Entry 6RE6 (electron microscopy, 3.40 A resolution); this record covers chains 1 and 6 of the 31 polymer chains in the assembly.

== Chain 1 ==
Protein: ATP synthase associated protein ASA1
Organism: Polytomella sp. Pringsheim 198.80
UniProt: Q85JD5 (Q85JD5_9CHLO); residues 1-618 here = UniProt positions 1-618
Sequence (618 residues; each row starts with the number of its first residue):
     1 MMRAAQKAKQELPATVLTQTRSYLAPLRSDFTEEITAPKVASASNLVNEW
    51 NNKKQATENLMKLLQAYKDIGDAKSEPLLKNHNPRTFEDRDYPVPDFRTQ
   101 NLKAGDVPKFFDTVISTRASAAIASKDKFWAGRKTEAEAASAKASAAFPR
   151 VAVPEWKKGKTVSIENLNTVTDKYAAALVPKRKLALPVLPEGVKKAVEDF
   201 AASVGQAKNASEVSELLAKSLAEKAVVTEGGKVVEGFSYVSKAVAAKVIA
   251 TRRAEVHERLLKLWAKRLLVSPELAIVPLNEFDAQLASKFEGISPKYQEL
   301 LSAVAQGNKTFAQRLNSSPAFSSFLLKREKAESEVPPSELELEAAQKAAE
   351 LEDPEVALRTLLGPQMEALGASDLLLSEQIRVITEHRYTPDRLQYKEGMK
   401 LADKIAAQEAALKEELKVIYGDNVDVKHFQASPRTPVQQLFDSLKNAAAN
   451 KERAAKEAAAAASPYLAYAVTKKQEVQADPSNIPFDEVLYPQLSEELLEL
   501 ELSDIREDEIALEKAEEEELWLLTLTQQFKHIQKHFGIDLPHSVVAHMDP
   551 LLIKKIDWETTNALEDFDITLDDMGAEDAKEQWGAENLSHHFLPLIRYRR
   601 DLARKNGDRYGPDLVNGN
Not modelled in the structure: 1-22, 618

== Chain 6 ==
Protein: Mitochondrial ATP synthase subunit ASA6
Organism: Polytomella sp. Pringsheim 198.80
UniProt: D7P897 (D7P897_9CHLO); residues 1-151 here = UniProt positions 1-151
Sequence (151 residues; row label = number of the first residue in the row):
     1 MMLRTLTRSSAVAGQAVRLFKTSAAAAEGNSVAGIIKSVNETSGANLLSS
    51 LKTIKAQAAPIYPAAASSTGYSTQAKIALFGALSWILYRADGQSKAHEWI
   101 VDLNLNVLQAAWLISFSSLIPFRAVYFAFRGMAPATASTLNGLKTFSSIS
   151 L
Not modelled in the structure: 1-27

== Chain 1 / chain 6 interface ==
Contacting residue pairs (71):
  Leu261(1) - Leu47(6)  hydrophobic
  Lys262(1) - Val39(6)
  Lys262(1) - Asn40(6)  hydrogen bond (side chain-backbone)
  Lys262(1) - Thr42(6)  hydrogen bond (side chain-backbone)
  Trp264(1) - Leu151(6)  hydrophobic
  Lys266(1) - Val39(6)
  Lys266(1) - Asn40(6)  hydrogen bond
  Arg267(1) - Ser150(6)  hydrogen bond (side chain-backbone)
  Leu269(1) - Ile35(6)  hydrophobic
  Leu269(1) - Leu51(6)
  Leu269(1) - Lys55(6)  hydrogen bond (backbone-side chain)
  Glu273(1) - Thr145(6)
  Leu274(1) - Ile149(6)  hydrophobic
  Phe282(1) - Phe146(6)  hydrophobic
  Phe282(1) - Ile149(6)  hydrophobic
  Phe282(1) - Leu151(6)  hydrophobic
  Gln285(1) - Phe146(6)
  Phe290(1) - Lys144(6)
  Phe290(1) - Phe146(6)
  Phe290(1) - Ser147(6)
  Gln298(1) - Lys144(6)
  Gln298(1) - Phe146(6)
  Leu301(1) - Thr145(6)
  Leu301(1) - Phe146(6)  hydrophobic
  Phe311(1) - Arg130(6)
  Leu315(1) - Phe127(6)  hydrophobic
  Ala320(1) - Tyr126(6)
  Phe321(1) - Tyr126(6)  hydrophobic
  Phe321(1) - Phe127(6)  hydrophobic
  Leu325(1) - Phe122(6)  hydrophobic
  Leu326(1) - Phe122(6)
  Leu326(1) - Arg123(6)
  Glu329(1) - Arg123(6)  salt bridge
  Lys330(1) - Arg123(6)
  Glu334(1) - Arg123(6)  salt bridge
  Glu334(1) - Ala124(6)
  Glu334(1) - Phe127(6)
  Glu352(1) - Lys55(6)
  Asp353(1) - Lys52(6)  salt bridge
  Pro354(1) - Leu51(6)  hydrophobic
  Glu355(1) - Leu48(6)
  Arg359(1) - Leu48(6)
  Met366(1) - Leu48(6)  hydrophobic
  Ala515(1) - Ser150(6)  hydrogen bond (backbone-side chain)
  Ala515(1) - Leu151(6)
  Glu519(1) - Ile36(6)
  Glu519(1) - Ser150(6)
  Leu520(1) - Asn30(6)
  Leu520(1) - Val32(6)  hydrophobic
  Leu520(1) - Ala33(6)
  Leu520(1) - Ile36(6)  hydrophobic
  Leu522(1) - Ser148(6)
  Leu522(1) - Ile149(6)
  Leu522(1) - Ser150(6)
  Leu523(1) - Val32(6)  hydrophobic
  Thr524(1) - Asn30(6)
  Thr524(1) - Val32(6)
  Leu525(1) - Leu143(6)
  Thr526(1) - Ser148(6)  hydrogen bond
  Gln527(1) - Ser31(6)  hydrogen bond
  Gln527(1) - Val32(6)
  Gln527(1) - Ala58(6)
  Phe529(1) - Gly142(6)
  Phe529(1) - Leu143(6)  hydrophobic
  His531(1) - Pro60(6)
  His531(1) - Tyr62(6)
  Ile532(1) - Leu140(6)  hydrophobic
  Gln533(1) - Leu140(6)  hydrogen bond (side chain-backbone)
  His535(1) - Tyr62(6)  hydrogen bond
  Phe536(1) - Ala135(6)
  Gly537(1) - Arg130(6)  hydrogen bond (backbone-side chain)
Other interface residues (no listed pair), chain 1 (58 interface residues in all): Glu258, Leu263, Ala265, Val270, Pro272, Leu286, Ile293, Tyr297, Ser302, Ala331, Ser333, Leu358, Lys534, Ile538
Other interface residues (no listed pair), chain 6 (39 interface residues in all): Gly44, Ile54, Thr136, Asn141

== Summary ==
The interface between chain 1 and chain 6 involves 58 residues on one side and 39 on the other, with 11
hydrogen bonds and 3 salt bridges. Polar pairs include Glu329(1)-Arg123(6), Glu334(1)-Arg123(6) and
Asp353(1)-Lys52(6).
Chain 1 is ATP synthase associated protein ASA1 and chain 6 is Mitochondrial ATP synthase subunit ASA6, both
from Polytomella sp. Pringsheim 198.80; the structure, Cryo-EM structure of Polytomella F-ATP synthase, Rotary
substate 2C, monomer-masked refinement, was determined by electron microscopy together with 6RD4, 6RD5, 6RD6,
6RD7, 6RD8, 6RD9 and 46 further entries from the same study.
